Entry 7X08 (electron microscopy, 2.70 A resolution); this record covers chains H and L of the 9 polymer chains in the assembly.

Chain H:
Name: heavy chain of 2G1
From: Homo sapiens
Sequence (452 residues; each row starts with the number of its first residue):
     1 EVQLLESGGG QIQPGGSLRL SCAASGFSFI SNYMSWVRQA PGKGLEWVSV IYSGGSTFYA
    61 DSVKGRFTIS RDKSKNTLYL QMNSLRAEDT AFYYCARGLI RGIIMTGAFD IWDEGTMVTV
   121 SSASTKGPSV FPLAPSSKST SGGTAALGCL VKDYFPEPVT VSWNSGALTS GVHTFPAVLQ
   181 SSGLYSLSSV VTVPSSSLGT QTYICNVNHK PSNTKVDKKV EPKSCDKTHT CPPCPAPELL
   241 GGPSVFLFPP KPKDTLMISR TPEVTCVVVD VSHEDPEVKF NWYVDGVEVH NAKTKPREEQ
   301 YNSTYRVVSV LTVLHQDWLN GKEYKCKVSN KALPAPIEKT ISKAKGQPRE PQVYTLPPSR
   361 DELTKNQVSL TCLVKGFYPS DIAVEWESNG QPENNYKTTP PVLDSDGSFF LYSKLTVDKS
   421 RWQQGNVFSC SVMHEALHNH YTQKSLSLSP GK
Not modelled in the structure: 1-10, 225-452
Disulfide bonds: Cys22-Cys95, Cys149-Cys205

Chain L:
Name: light chain of 2G1
From: Homo sapiens
Sequence (216 residues; each row starts with the number of its first residue):
     1 QSALTQPPSA SGSPGQSVTI SCTGTSSDVG GSNYVSWYQQ HPGKAPKLMI SEVSKRPSGV
    61 PDRFSGSKSG NTASLTVSGL QAEDEADYYC SSYAGSNNWV FGGGTKLTVL GQPKAAPSVT
   121 LFPPSSEELQ ANKATLVCLI SDFYPGAVTV AWKGDSSPVK AGVETTTPSK QSNNKYAASS
   181 YLSLTPEQWK SHRSYSCQVT HEGSTVEKTV APTECS
Not modelled in the structure: 1-2, 214-216
Disulfide bonds: Cys22-Cys90, Cys138-Cys197

Chain H / chain L interface:
Contacting residue pairs - 52 pairs, chain H then chain L:
  Val37(H) - Phe101(L)  hydrophobic
  Gln39(H) - Gln40(L)  hydrogen bond
  Gly42(H) - Thr167(L)
  Gly44(H) - Tyr89(L)
  Leu45(H) - Tyr89(L)
  Leu45(H) - Phe101(L)  hydrophobic
  Glu46(H) - Phe101(L)
  Trp47(H) - Asn97(L)
  Trp47(H) - Asn98(L)
  Trp47(H) - Trp99(L)
  Trp47(H) - Phe101(L)
  Phe58(H) - Asn97(L)
  Tyr94(H) - Gln40(L)
  Arg101(H) - Glu52(L)  salt bridge
  Thr106(H) - Tyr34(L)
  Gly107(H) - Trp99(L)
  Ala108(H) - Tyr38(L)
  Ala108(H) - Trp99(L)
  Phe109(H) - Tyr38(L)  hydrogen bond (backbone-side chain)
  Phe109(H) - Leu48(L)
  Phe109(H) - Trp99(L)
  Asp110(H) - Leu48(L)
  Trp112(H) - Tyr38(L)  hydrophobic
  Trp112(H) - Pro46(L)
  Phe131(H) - Ser125(L)
  Phe131(H) - Glu127(L)
  Phe131(H) - Glu128(L)
  Phe131(H) - Ala131(L)  hydrophobic
  Pro132(H) - Ser125(L)  hydrogen bond (backbone-side chain)
  Pro132(H) - Glu127(L)
  Leu133(H) - Phe122(L)  hydrophobic
  Leu133(H) - Ser125(L)
  Leu133(H) - Val137(L)  hydrophobic
  Ala134(H) - Phe122(L)
  Lys138(H) - Pro123(L)
  Lys138(H) - Lys208(L)  hydrogen bond (backbone-side chain)
  Lys138(H) - Val210(L)
  Lys138(H) - Ala211(L)
  Ser139(H) - Phe122(L)
  Ala146(H) - Phe122(L)
  Phe175(H) - Leu139(L)  hydrophobic
  Phe175(H) - Ile140(L)
  Phe175(H) - Ala178(L)
  Phe175(H) - Ser179(L)
  Pro176(H) - Thr166(L)
  Pro176(H) - Ser169(L)
  Val178(H) - Glu164(L)
  Val178(H) - Tyr181(L)  hydrophobic
  Leu187(H) - Tyr181(L)
  Ser188(H) - Tyr181(L)  hydrogen bond (backbone-side chain)
  Val190(H) - Phe122(L)  hydrophobic
  Val190(H) - Leu139(L)  hydrophobic
Other interface residues (no listed pair), chain H (40 interface residues in all): Tyr33, Lys43, Tyr52, Leu99, Glu114, Leu147, Leu150, Lys152, His173, Ala177, Lys223
Other interface residues (no listed pair), chain L (42 interface residues in all): Ser36, Lys44, Ala45, Ser51, Lys55, Gly102, Gly103, Leu121, Thr135, Gln171, Ala177, Thr213

In short:
40 residues of chain H face 42 of chain L across their interface; the contacts include 5 hydrogen bonds and 1
salt bridge. Polar contacts include Arg101(H)-Glu52(L), Gln39(H)-Gln40(L) and Phe109(H)-Tyr38(L).
Chain H is heavy chain of 2G1 and chain L is light chain of 2G1, both from Homo sapiens; the structure, S
protein of SARS-CoV-2 in complex with 2G1, was determined by electron microscopy.
